PDB entry 5Z2U | X-ray diffraction, 2.35 A resolution | chains A and G of the 4 polymer chains in the assembly

Chain A (and G):
Name: 2-succinyl-5-enolpyruvyl-6-hydroxy-3-cyclohexene-1-carboxylate synthase
From: Escherichia coli (strain K12)
Notes: EC 2.2.1.9; chain G of this document is another copy of the same molecule, construct and numbering; everything in this record applies to it too
Reference sequence: P17109 (MEND_ECOLI); numbering as in UniProt (aligned over 1-556)
Chain sequence (556 residues; row label = number of the first residue in the row):
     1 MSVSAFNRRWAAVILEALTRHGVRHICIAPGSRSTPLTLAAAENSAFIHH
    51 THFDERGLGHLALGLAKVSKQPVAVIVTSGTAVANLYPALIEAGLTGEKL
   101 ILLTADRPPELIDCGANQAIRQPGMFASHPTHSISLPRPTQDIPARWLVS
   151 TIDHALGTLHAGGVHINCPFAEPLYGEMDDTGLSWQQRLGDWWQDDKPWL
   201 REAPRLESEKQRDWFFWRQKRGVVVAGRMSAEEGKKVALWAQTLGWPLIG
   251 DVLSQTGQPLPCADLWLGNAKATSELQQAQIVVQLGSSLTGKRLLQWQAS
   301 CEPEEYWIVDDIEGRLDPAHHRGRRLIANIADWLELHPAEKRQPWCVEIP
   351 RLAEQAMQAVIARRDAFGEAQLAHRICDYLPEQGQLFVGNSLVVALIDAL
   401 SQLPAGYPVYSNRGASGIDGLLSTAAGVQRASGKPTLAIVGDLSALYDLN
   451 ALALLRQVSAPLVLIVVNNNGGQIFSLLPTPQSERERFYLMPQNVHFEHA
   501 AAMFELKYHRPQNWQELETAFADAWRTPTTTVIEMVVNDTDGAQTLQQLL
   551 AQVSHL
Differences from the reference sequence: engineered mutation A395 (Arg in P17109)
Metal / ion sites: Mg2+: D442, N469, G471 (together with TD6)
Residues lining bound ligands:
  - TD6 ((4S)-4-{3-[(4-amino-2-methylpyrimidin-5-yl)methyl]-5-(2-{[(S)-hydroxy(phosphonooxy)phosphoryl]oxy}ethyl)-4-methyl-1,3lambda~5~-thiazol-2-yl}-4-hydroxybutanoic acid), molecule 1: P30, G31, E55, T78, T81, A82, N85, N117
  - TD6, molecule 2: S391, L392, S416, G417, I418, D419, G441, D442, L443, S444, Y447, N469, G471, G472, Q473, I474, F475
UniProt features mapped onto this chain:
  - mutagenesis: E55 (E55Q: Loss of activity)

Interface between chain A and chain G:
Contacting residue pairs (10):
  P109(A) with W147(G)
  E110(A) with I143(G); W147(G)
  R138(A) with D142(G); I143(G)
  D142(A) with R138(G)
  I143(A) with E110(G); R138(G)
  W147(A) with P109(G); E110(G)
Also at the interface, not in a pair above, chain A (7 interface residues in all): P137
Also at the interface, not in a pair above, chain G (7 interface residues in all): P137

Overview:
The chain A/chain G interface involves 7 residues from each chain. Ligands of chain A: compound TD6. D442(A),
N469(A) and G471(A) coordinate Mg2+. From UniProt: one mutagenesis site on chain A.
Chain A and chain G are both 2-succinyl-5-enolpyruvyl-6-hydroxy-3-cyclohexene-1-carboxylate synthase
(Escherichia coli (strain K12)); the structure, ThDP-Mn2+ complex of R395A variant of EcMenD soaked with
2-ketoglutarate for 5 min, was determined by X-ray diffraction, deposited together with 5Z2P, 5Z2R and 5EJM.
